Entry 6BAH (X-ray diffraction, 1.90 A resolution); this record covers chains A and D of the 5 polymer chains in the assembly.

Chain A:
Molecule: Trastuzumab Fab light chain, Immunoglobulin kappa constant
Source organism: Mus musculus
Reference sequence: P01834 (IGKC_HUMAN); residues 108-214 here correspond to UniProt positions 1-107 (UniProt number = residue number - 107)
Sequence (214 residues; row label = number of the first residue in the row):
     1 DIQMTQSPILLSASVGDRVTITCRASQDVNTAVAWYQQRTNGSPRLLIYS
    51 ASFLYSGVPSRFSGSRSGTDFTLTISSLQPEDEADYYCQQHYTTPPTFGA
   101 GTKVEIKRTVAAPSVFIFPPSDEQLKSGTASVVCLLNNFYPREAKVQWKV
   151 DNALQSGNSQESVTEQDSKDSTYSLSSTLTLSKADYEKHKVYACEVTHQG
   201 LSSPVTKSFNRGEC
Cystine bridges: Cys23-Cys88, Cys134-Cys194

Chain D:
Molecule: meditope
Sequence (13 residues; each row starts with the number of its first residue; numbering starts at 0):
     0 XSQFDXCTRRLQS
Modified positions: ACE (acetyl group) at position 0; 2GX (beta-phenyl-L-phenylalanine) at position 5

Interface between chain A and chain D:
Contacting residue pairs (23; chain A residue first):
  Ile9(A) - Ser1(D)
  Gln38(A) - Phe3(D)
  Gln38(A) - Arg8(D)
  Gln38(A) - Arg9(D)
  Arg39(A) - Arg9(D)
  Thr40(A) - Thr7(D)
  Thr40(A) - Arg9(D)  hydrogen bond
  Asn41(A) - Cys6(D)  hydrogen bond (side chain-backbone)
  Asn41(A) - Thr7(D)  hydrogen bond (backbone-backbone)
  Asn41(A) - Arg8(D)
  Gly42(A) - Arg8(D)
  Ser43(A) - Arg8(D)
  Glu83(A) - Arg9(D)  salt bridge
  Ala84(A) - Arg9(D)  hydrogen bond (backbone-side chain)
  Asp85(A) - Arg9(D)  salt bridge
  Asp85(A) - Leu10(D)  hydrogen bond (side chain-backbone)
  Tyr87(A) - Leu10(D)
  Ala100(A) - Leu10(D)
  Gly101(A) - Leu10(D)
  Lys103(A) - Arg9(D)
  Lys103(A) - Leu10(D)  hydrogen bond (side chain-backbone)
  Glu165(A) - Arg9(D)  salt bridge
  Glu165(A) - Gln11(D)  hydrogen bond
Also at the interface, not in a pair above, chain A (17 interface residues in all): Thr102, Val104

In short:
The interface between chain A and chain D involves 17 residues on one side and 8 on the other; the contacts
include 7 hydrogen bonds and 3 salt bridges. Polar contacts include Glu83(A)-Arg9(D), Asp85(A)-Arg9(D) and
Glu165(A)-Arg9(D).
Chain A is Trastuzumab Fab light chain, Immunoglobulin kappa constant (Mus musculus) and chain D is meditope;
the structure, Trastuzumab Fab v3 with 5-diphenyl meditope variant, was determined by X-ray diffraction
together with 6B9Y, 6B9Z and 6BAE from the same study.
